PDB entry 7WOQ | electron microscopy, 3.47 A resolution | chains A and C of the 4 polymer chains in the assembly

[Chain A (and C)]
Protein: Spike glycoprotein
Organism: Severe acute respiratory syndrome coronavirus 2
Notes: chain C of this document is another copy of the same molecule, construct and numbering; everything in this record applies to it too
UniProtKB: P0DTC2 (SPIKE_SARS2); aligned to UniProt positions 1-1208 over residues 1-1208
Chain sequence (1285 residues; numbered 1 to 1288 plus 5 insertion-coded residues; 8 numbers in that range are skipped by the numbering (no residue carries them; nothing is unmodelled there); the number before each row is that of its first residue; a row labelled like 177A-177E holds insertion residues (177A, then the next letters in order)):
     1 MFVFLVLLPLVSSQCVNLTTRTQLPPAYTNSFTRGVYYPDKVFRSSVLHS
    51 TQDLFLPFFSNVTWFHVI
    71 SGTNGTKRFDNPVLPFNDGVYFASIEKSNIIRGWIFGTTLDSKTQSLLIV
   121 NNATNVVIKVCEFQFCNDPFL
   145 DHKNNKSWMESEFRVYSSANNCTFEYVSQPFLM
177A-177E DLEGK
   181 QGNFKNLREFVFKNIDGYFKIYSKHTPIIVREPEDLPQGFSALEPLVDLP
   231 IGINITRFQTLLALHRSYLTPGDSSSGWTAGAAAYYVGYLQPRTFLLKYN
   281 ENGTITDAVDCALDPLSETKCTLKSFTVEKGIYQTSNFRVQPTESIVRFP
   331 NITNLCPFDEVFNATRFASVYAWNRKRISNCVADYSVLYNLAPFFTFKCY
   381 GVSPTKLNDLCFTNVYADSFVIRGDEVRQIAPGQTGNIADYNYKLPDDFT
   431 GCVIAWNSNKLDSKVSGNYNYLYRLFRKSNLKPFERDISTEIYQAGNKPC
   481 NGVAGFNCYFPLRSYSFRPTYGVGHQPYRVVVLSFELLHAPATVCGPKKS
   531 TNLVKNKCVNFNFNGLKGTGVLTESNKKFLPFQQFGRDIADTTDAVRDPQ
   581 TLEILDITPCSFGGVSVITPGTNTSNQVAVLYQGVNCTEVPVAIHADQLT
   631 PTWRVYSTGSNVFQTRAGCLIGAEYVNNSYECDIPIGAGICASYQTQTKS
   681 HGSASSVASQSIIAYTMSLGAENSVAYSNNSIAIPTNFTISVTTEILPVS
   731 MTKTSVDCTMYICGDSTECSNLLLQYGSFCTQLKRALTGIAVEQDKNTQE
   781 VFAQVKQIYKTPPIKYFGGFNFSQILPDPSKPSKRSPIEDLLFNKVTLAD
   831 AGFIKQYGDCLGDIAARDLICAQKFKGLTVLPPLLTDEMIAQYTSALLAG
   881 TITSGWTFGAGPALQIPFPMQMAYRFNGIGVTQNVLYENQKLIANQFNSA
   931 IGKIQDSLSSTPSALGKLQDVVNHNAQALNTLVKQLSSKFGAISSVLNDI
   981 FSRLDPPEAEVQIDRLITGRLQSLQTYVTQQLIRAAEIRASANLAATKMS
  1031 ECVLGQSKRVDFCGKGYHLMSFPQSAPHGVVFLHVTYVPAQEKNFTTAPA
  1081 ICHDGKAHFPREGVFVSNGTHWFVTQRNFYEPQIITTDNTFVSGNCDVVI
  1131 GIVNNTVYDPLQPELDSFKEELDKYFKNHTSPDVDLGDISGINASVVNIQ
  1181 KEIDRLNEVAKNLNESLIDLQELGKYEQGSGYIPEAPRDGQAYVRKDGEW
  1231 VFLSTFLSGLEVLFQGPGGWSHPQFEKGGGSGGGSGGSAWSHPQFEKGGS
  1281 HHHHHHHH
Disordered / not traced: 1-23, 71-78, 145-155, 177A-177E, 248-260, 621-640, 677-688, 828-846, 1148-1288
Disulfide bonds: Cys131-Cys166, Cys291-Cys301, Cys336-Cys361, Cys379-Cys432, Cys391-Cys525, Cys480-Cys488, Cys538-Cys590, Cys617-Cys649, Cys662-Cys671, Cys738-Cys760, Cys743-Cys749, Cys1032-Cys1043, Cys1082-Cys1126
Covalently attached groups: N-acetylglucosamine (NAG) linked to Asn61, Asn282, Asn331, Asn616, Asn709, Asn717, Asn801, Asn1098, Asn1134
Differences from the reference sequence: variant Val67 (Ala in P0DTC2), Ile95 (Thr in P0DTC2), Asp145 (Gly142 in P0DTC2), Ile209 (Leu212 in P0DTC2), Asp339 (Gly in P0DTC2), Leu371 (Ser in P0DTC2), Pro373 (Ser in P0DTC2), Phe375 (Ser in P0DTC2), Asn417 (Lys in P0DTC2), Lys440 (Asn in P0DTC2), Ser446 (Gly in P0DTC2), Asn477 (Ser in P0DTC2), Lys478 (Thr in P0DTC2), Ala484 (Glu in P0DTC2), Arg493 (Gln in P0DTC2), Ser496 (Gly in P0DTC2), Arg498 (Gln in P0DTC2), Tyr501 (Asn in P0DTC2), His505 (Tyr in P0DTC2), Lys547 (Thr in P0DTC2), Gly614 (Asp in P0DTC2), Tyr655 (His in P0DTC2), Lys679 (Asn in P0DTC2), His681 (Pro in P0DTC2), Lys764 (Asn in P0DTC2), Tyr796 (Asp in P0DTC2), Pro817 (Phe in P0DTC2), Lys856 (Asn in P0DTC2), His954 (Gln in P0DTC2), Lys969 (Asn in P0DTC2), Phe981 (Leu in P0DTC2); insertion (212-214); engineered mutation Gly682 (Arg in P0DTC2), Ser683 (Arg in P0DTC2), Ser685 (Arg in P0DTC2), Pro892 (Ala in P0DTC2), Pro899 (Ala in P0DTC2), Pro942 (Ala in P0DTC2), Pro986 (Lys in P0DTC2), Pro987 (Val in P0DTC2); expression tag (1209-1288)
UniProt features mapped onto this chain:
  - region: Asn280 to Cys301 (Putative superantigen), Arg403 to Asp405 (Integrin-binding motif), Asn448 to Phe456 (Immunodominant HLA epitope recognized by the CD8+), Ser816 to Tyr837 (Fusion peptide 1), Lys835 to Phe855 (Fusion peptide 2), Asp1163 to Glu1202 (Heptad repeat 2)
  - site: Arg815, Ser816 (Cleavage)
  - glycosylation: Asn17 (N-linked (GlcNAc...) (complex) asparagine), Asn61 (N-linked (GlcNAc...) (hybrid) asparagine), Asn74 (N-linked (GlcNAc...) (complex) asparagine), Asn122 (N-linked (GlcNAc...) (hybrid) asparagine), Asn149 (N-linked (GlcNAc...) (complex) asparagine), Asn165 (N-linked (GlcNAc...) (complex) asparagine), Asn234 (N-linked (GlcNAc...) (high mannose) asparagine), Asn282 (N-linked (GlcNAc...) (complex) asparagine), Thr323 (O-linked (GalNAc) threonine), Ser325 (O-linked (HexNAc...) serine), Asn331 (N-linked (GlcNAc...) (complex) asparagine), Asn343 (N-linked (GlcNAc...) (complex) asparagine), Asn603 (N-linked (GlcNAc...) (hybrid) asparagine), Asn616 (N-linked (GlcNAc...) (complex) asparagine), Asn657 (N-linked (GlcNAc...) (complex) asparagine), Thr676 (O-linked (GlcNAc...) threonine), Thr678 (O-linked (GlcNAc...) threonine), Asn709 (N-linked (GlcNAc...) (high mannose) asparagine), Asn717 (N-linked (GlcNAc...) (hybrid) asparagine), Asn801 (N-linked (GlcNAc...) (hybrid) asparagine) and 6 more in UniProt

[Chain A / chain C interface]
Residue-residue contacts (163):
  Gln314(A) with Lys764(C), hydrogen bond (backbone-side chain); Thr768(C), hydrogen bond
  Asn317(A) with Asp737(C)
  Arg319(A) with Asp737(C), salt bridge; Met740(C), hydrogen bond
  Arg357(A) with Pro230(C)
  Gly381(A) with Arg983(C)
  Val382(A) with Arg983(C)
  Ser383(A) with Leu984(C); Asp985(C)
  Lys386(A) with Phe981(C), hydrogen bond (side chain-backbone); Ser982(C), hydrogen bond (side chain-backbone); Leu984(C), hydrogen bond (side chain-backbone)
  Leu390(A) with Arg983(C)
  Asn394(A) with Tyr198(C), hydrogen bond
  Tyr396(A) with Gly197(C); Pro230(C)
  Asp405(A) with Pro373(C); Phe374(C)
  Arg408(A) with Phe374(C)
  Gln409(A) with Phe375(C)
  Thr415(A) with Thr385(C)
  Asn417(A) with Tyr369(C); Phe375(C)
  Leu518(A) with Tyr198(C)
  His519(A) with Asp40(C); Lys41(C), hydrogen bond (side chain-backbone)
  Pro521(A) with Lys41(C)
  Lys547(A) with Asn978(C), hydrogen bond (backbone-side chain); Ser982(C), hydrogen bond
  Thr549(A) with Asp745(C), hydrogen bond
  Lys557(A) with Phe43(C)
  Lys558(A) with Phe43(C); Asn282(C)
  Phe559(A) with Phe43(C), hydrophobic
  Phe562(A) with Tyr38(C), hydrophobic; Lys41(C); Glu224(C); Pro225(C)
  Gln563(A) with Phe43(C)
  Gln564(A) with Lys41(C), hydrogen bond
  Phe565(A) with Phe43(C)
  Gly566(A) with Phe43(C)
  Arg567(A) with Val42(C); Phe43(C), hydrogen bond (backbone-backbone)
  Asp568(A) with Arg847(C), salt bridge
  Ile569(A) with Val47(C), hydrophobic; Leu849(C), hydrophobic
  Ala570(A) with Lys856(C); Val963(C), hydrophobic
  Asp571(A) with Ser967(C); Ser975(C); Val976(C)
  Thr572(A) with Lys856(C)
  Asp574(A) with Arg847(C), salt bridge
  Thr588(A) with Phe855(C)
  Pro589(A) with Phe855(C)
  Phe592(A) with Asp737(C); Lys854(C)
  Gln613(A) with Leu861(C)
  Ala647(A) with Pro862(C), hydrophobic
  Pro665(A) with Leu864(C), hydrophobic
  Gly667(A) with Leu864(C)
  Ala668(A) with Pro863(C), hydrogen bond (backbone-backbone); Leu864(C); Thr866(C)
  Gly669(A) with Leu864(C), hydrogen bond (backbone-backbone); Thr866(C); Met869(C)
  Cys671(A) with Leu864(C), hydrophobic
  Thr696(A) with Met869(C)
  Met697(A) with Leu864(C), hydrophobic; Leu865(C), hydrophobic; Met869(C), hydrophobic
  Leu699(A) with Lys786(C); Ile788(C); Met869(C); Gln872(C); Tyr873(C)
  Gly700(A) with Lys786(C)
  Ala701(A) with Gln787(C); Ile788(C), hydrogen bond (backbone-backbone)
  Glu702(A) with Gln787(C); Ile788(C); Lys790(C)
  Asn703(A) with Gln787(C); Ile788(C); Tyr789(C)
  Ser704(A) with Lys790(C)
  Val705(A) with Ala893(C), hydrophobic; Gln895(C)
  Ala706(A) with Gln895(C)
  Tyr707(A) with Pro792(C), hydrophobic; Tyr796(C); Phe797(C), hydrophobic; Thr883(C); Ile896(C); Pro897(C), hydrophobic; Phe898(C), hydrogen bond (side chain-backbone)
  Asn709(A) with Pro897(C)
  Ser711(A) with Gln895(C); Ile896(C); Pro897(C)
  Ile712(A) with Gln895(C); Ile896(C), hydrophobic
  Ala713(A) with Leu894(C); Gln895(C), hydrogen bond (backbone-backbone)
  Gln957(A) with Arg765(C), hydrogen bond
  Thr961(A) with Gln762(C); Arg765(C)
  Lys964(A) with Ser758(C), hydrogen bond
  Gln965(A) with Phe759(C); Gln762(C)
  Ser968(A) with Gly757(C)
  Lys969(A) with Gln755(C), hydrogen bond; Tyr756(C); Gly757(C)
  Phe970(A) with Tyr756(C)
  Pro986(A) with Gly413(C); Asp427(C)
  Pro987(A) with Gly413(C)
  Arg995(A) with Tyr756(C); Asp994(C), salt bridge
  Gln1002(A) with Gln1002(C), hydrogen bond; Gln1005(C), hydrogen bond
  Thr1006(A) with Gln1005(C), hydrogen bond
  Thr1009(A) with Thr1009(C)
  Gln1010(A) with Leu1012(C)
  Ile1013(A) with Leu1012(C), hydrophobic
  Glu1017(A) with Arg1019(C)
  Lys1038(A) with Lys1038(C)
  Arg1039(A) with Thr1027(C); Glu1031(C), salt bridge; Arg1039(C)
  Val1040(A) with Ser1030(C); Leu1034(C)
  Asp1041(A) with Ser1030(C)
  Gly1046(A) with Ala890(C)
  Tyr1047(A) with Trp886(C); Ala890(C), hydrophobic
  Pro1069(A) with Pro892(C)
  Glu1072(A) with Leu894(C)
  Asn1074(A) with Gln895(C), hydrogen bond
  Thr1077(A) with Pro897(C); Met900(C), hydrogen bond
  Pro1079(A) with Tyr917(C)
  Phe1089(A) with Gln913(C); Tyr917(C), hydrophobic
  Pro1090(A) with Gln913(C), hydrogen bond (backbone-side chain)
  Gly1093(A) with Tyr904(C)
  Val1094(A) with Met900(C), hydrophobic; Tyr904(C)
  Arg1107(A) with Tyr904(C)
  Phe1121(A) with Gln913(C); Asn914(C)
  Ser1123(A) with Asn914(C); Glu918(C), hydrogen bond; Glu1111(C), hydrogen bond
  Val1128(A) with Tyr917(C); Glu918(C)
  Val1129(A) with Tyr917(C)
  Leu1141(A) with Leu1141(C), hydrophobic; Glu1144(C)
Also at the interface, not in a pair above, chain A (115 interface residues in all): Gly416, Gly504, Ala520, Gly548, Arg646, Ile670, Ser708, Asn710, Pro715, Asp985, Glu990, Phe1042, Val1068, Ala1078, Arg1091, Gly1124, Ile1130
Also at the interface, not in a pair above, chain C (107 interface residues in all): Asn370, Pro412, Thr739, Gly798, Ala852, Gly857, Pro899, Asn907, Gln920, Asp979, Ile1013, Gly1035, Asp1118

[Summary]
The interface between chain A and chain C involves 115 residues on one side and 107 on the other, with 29
hydrogen bonds and 5 salt bridges. Among the polar pairs are Arg319(A)-Asp737(C), Asp568(A)-Arg847(C) and
Asp574(A)-Arg847(C).
Both chains are Spike glycoprotein (Severe acute respiratory syndrome coronavirus 2). Entry 7WOQ (The state 1
of Omicron Spike with bispecific antibody FD01) was determined by electron microscopy (same publication as
7WOP, 7WOR, 7WOS, 7WOU, 7WOV and 7WOW).
